PDB entry 7MNT | X-ray diffraction, 2.45 A resolution | chains A and B

== Chain A ==
Name: GTP-binding nuclear protein Ran
From: Homo sapiens
UniProtKB: P62826 (RAN_HUMAN); numbering as in UniProt (aligned over 1-216)
Sequence (236 residues; numbered -19 to 216; the number before each row is that of its first residue; numbers below 1 keep their minus sign (Met-19 is residue -19)):
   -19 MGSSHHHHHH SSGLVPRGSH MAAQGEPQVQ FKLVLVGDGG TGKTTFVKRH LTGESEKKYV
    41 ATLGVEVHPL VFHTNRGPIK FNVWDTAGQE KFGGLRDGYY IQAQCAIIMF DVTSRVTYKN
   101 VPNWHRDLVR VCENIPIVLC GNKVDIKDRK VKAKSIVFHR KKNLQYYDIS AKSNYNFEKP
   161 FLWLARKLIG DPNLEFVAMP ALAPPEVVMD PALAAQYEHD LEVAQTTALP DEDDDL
Unresolved in the structure: -19 to 7, 209-216
Construct notes: expression tag (-19 to 0); engineered mutation Ser35 (Phe in P62826)
Metal / ion sites: Mg2+: Thr24 (together with GDP)
Small-molecule neighbours: GDP (guanosine-5'-diphosphate): Asp18, Gly19, Gly20, Thr21, Gly22, Lys23, Thr24, Thr25, Gln69, Asn122, Lys123, Asp125, Ile126, Ser150, Ala151, Lys152

== Chain B ==
Name: E3 SUMO-protein ligase RanBP2
From: Homo sapiens
UniProtKB: P49792 (RBP2_HUMAN); residues 1598-1634 here = UniProt positions 1598-1634
Sequence (43 residues; each row starts with the number of its first residue):
  1592 GPLGSMGFEG MFTKKEGQWD CSVCLVRNEA SATKCIACQN PGK
Unresolved in the structure: 1592-1596
Construct notes: expression tag (1592-1597)
Metal / ion sites: Zn2+: Cys1612, Cys1615, Cys1626, Cys1629

== Interface between chain A and chain B ==
Pairs across the interface - 34 pairs, chain A then chain B:
  Val9(A) - Phe1603(B)  hydrophobic
  Gln10(A) - Asp1611(B)  hydrogen bond
  Gln10(A) - Arg1618(B)
  Phe11(A) - Phe1603(B)  hydrophobic
  Lys38(A) - Ser1613(B)  hydrogen bond (side chain-backbone)
  Lys38(A) - Val1614(B)
  Lys38(A) - Leu1616(B)
  Val40(A) - Val1614(B)
  Val40(A) - Cys1615(B)  hydrophobic
  Val40(A) - Cys1629(B)  hydrophobic
  Thr42(A) - Cys1629(B)  hydrogen bond (side chain-backbone)
  Leu43(A) - Ala1628(B)
  Leu43(A) - Cys1629(B)  hydrophobic
  Val47(A) - Cys1615(B)
  Val47(A) - Leu1616(B)  hydrophobic
  Thr54(A) - Phe1599(B)
  Arg56(A) - Met1597(B)
  Arg56(A) - Gly1598(B)  hydrogen bond (side chain-backbone)
  Arg56(A) - Phe1599(B)
  Arg56(A) - Glu1600(B)  salt bridge
  Gly57(A) - Phe1599(B)
  Pro58(A) - Phe1599(B)
  Ile59(A) - Phe1599(B)  hydrophobic
  Asn62(A) - Leu1616(B)
  Trp64(A) - Cys1615(B)
  Trp64(A) - Val1617(B)  hydrophobic
  Gly78(A) - Ala1628(B)
  Ile81(A) - Ile1627(B)  hydrophobic
  Gln82(A) - Val1617(B)
  Gln82(A) - Arg1618(B)
  Leu168(A) - Phe1603(B)
  Ile169(A) - Phe1599(B)  hydrophobic
  Ile169(A) - Met1602(B)
  Ile169(A) - Phe1603(B)  hydrophobic
Interface residues without a listed pair, chain A (25 interface residues in all): Lys12, Tyr39, Pro49, Asn55, Lys60

== In short ==
25 residues of chain A and 16 residues of chain B are in contact, with 4 hydrogen bonds and 1 salt bridge.
Polar pairs include Arg56(A)-Glu1600(B), Gln10(A)-Asp1611(B) and Lys38(A)-Ser1613(B). Ligands of chain A: GDP.
The Zn2+ site is built by Cys1612(B), Cys1615(B), Cys1626(B) and Cys1629(B).
Chain A is GTP-binding nuclear protein Ran and chain B is E3 SUMO-protein ligase RanBP2, both from Homo
sapiens; the structure, Crystal Structure of the ZnF5 or ZnF6 of Nucleoporin NUP358/RanBP2 in complex with
Ran-GDP, was determined by X-ray diffraction (same publication as 7MNI, 7MNL, 7MNM, 7MNN, 7MNO, 7MNP and 14
further entries).
